7C2V - chains C and D of the 4 polymer chains in the assembly; structure by X-ray diffraction, 2.44 A resolution.

[Chain C (and D)]
Protein: Interleukin-1 receptor-associated kinase 4
From: Homo sapiens
Notes: EC 2.7.11.1; chain D of this document is another copy of the same molecule, construct and numbering; everything in this record applies to it too
UniProtKB: Q9NWZ3 (IRAK4_HUMAN); residues 162-460 here = UniProt positions 162-460
Amino-acid sequence (300 residues; each row starts with the number of its first residue):
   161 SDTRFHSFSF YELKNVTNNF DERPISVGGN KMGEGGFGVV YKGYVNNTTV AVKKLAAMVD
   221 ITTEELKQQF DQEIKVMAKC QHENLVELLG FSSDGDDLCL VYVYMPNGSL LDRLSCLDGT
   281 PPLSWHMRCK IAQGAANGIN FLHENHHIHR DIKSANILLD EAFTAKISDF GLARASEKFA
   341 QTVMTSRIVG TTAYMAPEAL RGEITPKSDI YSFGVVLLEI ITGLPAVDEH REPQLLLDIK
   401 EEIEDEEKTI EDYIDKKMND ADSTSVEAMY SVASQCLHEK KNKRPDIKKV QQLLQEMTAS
Disordered / not traced: 161-163, 185-188, 216-220, 337-341 (chain D: 161-163, 216-221, 338-341, 460)
Differences from the reference sequence: expression tag (161)
Modified positions: T342 (phosphothreonine; TPO); T345 (phosphothreonine; TPO); S346 (phosphoserine; SEP)
Curated features (UniProtKB/Swiss-Prot):
  - active site: D311 (Proton acceptor)
  - binding site (ATP): M192 to V200, K213, K313 to N316, D329
  - modified residue: T342 (Phosphothreonine), T345 (Phosphothreonine), S346 (Phosphoserine)
Ligand contacts: CA-4948 (FJ0; 2-(2-methylpyridin-4-yl)-N-[2-morpholin-4-yl-5-[(3R)-3-oxidanylpyrrolidin-1-yl]-[1,3]oxazolo[4,5-b]pyridin-6-yl]-1,3-oxazole-4-carboxamide): M192, G193, E194, G195, G196, V200, A211, K213, E233, V246, Y262, V263, Y264, M265, P266, G268, R273, A315, L318, S328, D329
From the paper describing this entry:
  - binding site for CA-4948: E194, D329
  - catalytic residues: K213 (citing earlier work)

[How chain C and chain D interact]
Residue-residue contacts (4):
  G279(C) with E321(D)
  P281(C) with E321(D)
  E321(C) with G279(D); P281(D)
Interface residues without a listed pair, chain C (6 interface residues in all): N207, T280, A322
Interface residues without a listed pair, chain D (6 interface residues in all): S186, T280, A322

[Summary]
The chain C/chain D interface involves 6 residues from each chain. Bound to chain C: CA-4948. Curated
annotation (UniProt) lists active-site residue D311(C) and 15 ATP-binding residues on chain C. From the paper:
the catalytic residue K213(C); a binding site for CA-4948 at E194(C) and D329(C).
Chain C and chain D are both Interleukin-1 receptor-associated kinase 4 (Homo sapiens); the structure, Crystal
Structure of IRAK4 kinase in complex with the inhibitor CA-4948, was determined by X-ray diffraction (same
publication as 7C2W).
